2R2S - chains B and A of the 3 polymer chains in the assembly; structure by X-ray diffraction, 2.80 A resolution.

[Chain B]
Molecule: 7-nt DNA strand
Sequence (7 nucleotides; numbered 1 to 7; the number before each row is that of its first residue):
     1 ATTAGTT
Small-molecule neighbours: bleomycin b2 (BLB): DA4, DG5, DT6, DT7
What the authors report for this chain:
  - binding site for bleomycin b2: DG5, DT6, DT7

[Chain A]
Name: Reverse transcriptase
Organism: Moloney murine leukemia virus
Notes: EC 2.7.7.49
UniProt: P03355 (POL_MLVMO); residues 24-278 here correspond to UniProt positions 144-398 (UniProt number = residue number + 120)
Amino-acid sequence (255 residues; row label = number of the first residue in the row):
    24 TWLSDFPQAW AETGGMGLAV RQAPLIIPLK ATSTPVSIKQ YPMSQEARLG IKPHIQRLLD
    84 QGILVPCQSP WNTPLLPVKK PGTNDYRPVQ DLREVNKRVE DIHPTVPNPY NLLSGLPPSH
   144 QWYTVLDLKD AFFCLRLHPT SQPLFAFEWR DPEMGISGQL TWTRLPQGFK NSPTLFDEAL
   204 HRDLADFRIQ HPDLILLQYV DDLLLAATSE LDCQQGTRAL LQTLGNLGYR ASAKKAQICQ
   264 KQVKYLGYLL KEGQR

[Interface between chain B and chain A]
Residue-residue contacts (7):
  DA1(B) with Tyr64(A), sugar contact; Leu99(A), base contact; Arg116(A), base contact
  DT2(B) with Tyr64(A), sugar contact; Arg116(A), hydrogen bond to the base
  DT3(B) with Arg116(A), hydrogen bond to the sugar
  DA4(B) with Lys120(A), salt bridge to the phosphate
Other interface residues (no listed pair), chain A (6 interface residues in all): Pro65, Asp114

[Summary]
4 residues of chain B and 6 residues of chain A are in contact; the contacts include 2 hydrogen bonds and 1
salt bridge. Polar pairs include DT2(B)-Arg116(A), DT3(B)-Arg116(A) and DA4(B)-Lys120(A). Ligands of chain B:
bleomycin b2. From the paper: a binding site for bleomycin b2 at DG5(B), DT6(B) and DT7(B).
Here chain B is a 7-nt DNA strand and chain A is Reverse transcriptase (Moloney murine leukemia virus). Entry
2R2S (Co(III)bleomycinB2 bound to d(ATTAGTTATAACTAAT) complexed with MMLV RT catalytic fragment) was
determined by X-ray diffraction (same publication as 2R2R, 2R2T and 2R2U).
